7MDT - chains L and H of the 8 polymer chains in the assembly; structure by electron microscopy, 3.60 A resolution.

[Chain L]
Molecule: Rh4O9.8 monoclonal antibody Light Chain
Organism: Macaca mulatta
Notes: antibody fragment or engineered binder
Sequence (110 residues; row label = number of the first residue in the row; note: 1 number in that range is skipped by the numbering (no residue carries it; nothing is unmodelled there); a row labelled like 27A-27B holds insertion residues (27A, then the next letters in order)):
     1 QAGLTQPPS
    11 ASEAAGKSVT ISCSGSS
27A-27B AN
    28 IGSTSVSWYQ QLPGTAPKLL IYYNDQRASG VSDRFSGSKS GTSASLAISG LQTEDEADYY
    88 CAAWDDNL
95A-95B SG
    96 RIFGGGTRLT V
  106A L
Disulfides: Cys23-Cys88

[Chain H]
Molecule: Rh4O9.8 monoclonal antibody Heavy Chain
Organism: Macaca mulatta
Notes: antibody fragment or engineered binder
Sequence (117 residues; each row starts with the number of its first residue; a row labelled like 82A-82C holds insertion residues (82A, then the next letters in order)):
     1 EVQLQESGGG LAQPGGSLRL TCEASGFTFG RDDMAWVRQA LGKGLEWVSS IS
   52A N
    53 SGNTIYYADP VKGRFSISRD NAKNSLSLQM
82A-82C NSL
    83 KIEDTAVYFC TRTLGDYYLD WGQGVQVTVS S
Disulfides: Cys22-Cys92

[Interface between chain L and chain H]
Pairs across the interface (31):
  Thr31(L) with Asp98(H), hydrogen bond
  Ser32(L) with Asp98(H)
  Tyr36(L) with Tyr99(H); Tyr100(H), hydrogen bond (side chain-backbone); Trp103(H)
  Gln38(L) with Gln39(H), hydrogen bond
  Ala43(L) with Phe91(H), hydrophobic
  Pro44(L) with Leu45(H), hydrophobic; Trp103(H)
  Leu46(L) with Tyr100(H); Leu101(H), hydrophobic
  Tyr49(L) with Tyr99(H)
  Tyr87(L) with Gln39(H), hydrogen bond; Gly44(H); Leu45(H)
  Trp91(L) with Asp98(H)
  Ser95A(L) with Trp47(H); Tyr58(H)
  Gly95B(L) with Trp47(H)
  Arg96(L) with Ala35(H); Trp47(H); Ser50(H); Thr95(H), hydrogen bond; Asp98(H); Tyr99(H); Tyr100(H), hydrogen bond (backbone-side chain)
  Phe98(L) with Val37(H), hydrophobic; Leu45(H); Tyr100(H), hydrophobic; Trp103(H), hydrophobic
  Gly100(L) with Gly44(H)
Other interface residues (no listed pair), chain L (19 interface residues in all): Ser34, Thr42, Leu95, Ile97
Other interface residues (no listed pair), chain H (23 interface residues in all): Lys43, Glu46, Tyr59, Ala60, Asp61, Leu96, Gly104, Gln105

[In short]
The interface between chain L and chain H involves 19 residues on one side and 23 on the other, with 6
hydrogen bonds. Among the polar pairs are Thr31(L)-Asp98(H), Tyr36(L)-Tyr100(H) and Gln38(L)-Gln39(H).
Chain L is Rh4O9.8 monoclonal antibody Light Chain and chain H is Rh4O9.8 monoclonal antibody Heavy Chain,
both from Macaca mulatta; the structure, BG505 SOSIP.v5.2 in complex with the monoclonal antibody Rh4O9.8 (as
Fab fragment), was determined by electron microscopy together with 7MDU and 7MEP from the same study.
